PDB entry 1I94 | X-ray diffraction, 3.20 A resolution | chains A and D of the 21 polymer chains in the assembly

# Chain A
Molecule: 16S RRNA
From: Thermus thermophilus
Sequence (1514 nucleotides; row label = number of the first residue in the row):
     2 UGUUGGAGAG UUUGAUCCUG GCUCAGGGUG AACGCUGGCG GCGUGCCUAA GACAUGCAAG
    62 UCGUGCGGGC CGCGGGGUUU UACUCCGUGG UCAGCGGCGG ACGGGUGAGU AACGCGUGGG
   122 UGACCUACCC GGAAGAGGGG GACAACCCGG GGAAACUCGG GCUAAUCCCC CAUGUGGACC
   182 CGCCCCUUGG GGUGUGUCCA AAGGGCUUUG CCCGCUUCCG GAUGGGCCCG CGUCCCAUCA
   242 GCUAGUUGGU GGGGUAAUGG CCCACCAAGG CGACGACGGG UAGCCGGUCU GAGAGGAUGG
   302 CCGGCCACAG GGGCACUGAG ACACGGGCCC CACUCCUACG GGAGGCAGCA GUUAGGAAUC
   362 UUCCGCAAUG GGCGCAAGCC UGACGGAGCG ACGCCGCUUG GAGGAAGAAG CCCUUCGGGG
   422 UGUAAACUCC UGAACCCGGG ACGAAACCCC CGACGAGGGG ACUGACGGUA CCGGGGUAAU
   482 AGCGCCGGCC AACUCCGUGC CAGCAGCCGC GGUAAUACGG AGGGCGCGAG CGUUACCCGG
   542 AUUCACUGGG CGUAAAGGGC GUGUAGGCGG CCUGGGGCGU CCCAUGUGAA AGACCACGGC
   602 UCAACCGUGG GGGAGCGUGG GAUACGCUCA GGCUAGACGG UGGGAGAGGG UGGUGGAAUU
   662 CCCGGAGUAG CGGUGAAAUG CGCAGAUACC GGGAGGAACG CCGAUGGCGA AGGCAGCCAC
   722 CUGGUCCACC CGUGACGCUG AGGCGCGAAA GCGUGGGGAG CAAACCGGAU UAGAUACCCG
   782 GGUAGUCCAC GCCCUAAACG AUGCGCGCUA GGUCUCUGGG UCUCCUGGGG GCCGAAGCUA
   842 ACGCGUUAAG CGCGCCGCCU GGGGAGUACG GCCGCAAGGC UGAAACUCAA AGGAAUUGAC
   902 GGGGGCCCGC ACAAGCGGUG GAGCAUGUGG UUUAAUUCGA AGCAACGCGA AGAACCUUAC
   962 CAGGCCUUGA CAUGCUAGGG AACCCGGGUG AAAGCCUGGG GUGCCCCGCG AGGGGAGCCC
  1022 UAGCACAGGU GCUGCAUGGC CGUCGUCAGC UCGUGCCGUG AGGUGUUGGG UUAAGUCCCG
  1082 CAACGAGCGC AACCCCCGCC GUUAGUUGCC AGCGGUUCGG CCGGGCACUC UAACGGGACU
  1142 GCCCGCGAAA GCGGGAGGAA GGAGGGGACG ACGUCUGGUC AGCAUGGCCC UUACGGCCUG
  1202 GGCGACACAC GUGCUACAAU GCCCACUACA AAGCGAUGCC ACCCGGCAAC GGGGAGCUAA
  1262 UCGCAAAAAG GUGGGCCCAG UUCGGAUUGG GGUCUGCAAC CCGACCCCAU GAAGCCGGAA
  1322 UCGCUAGUAA UCGCGGAUCA GCCAUGCCGC GGUGAAUACG UUCCCGGGCC UUGUACACAC
  1382 CGCCCGUCAC GCCAUGGGAG CGGGCUCUAC CCGAAGUCGC CGGGAGCCUA CGGGCAGGCG
  1442 CCGAGGGUAG GGCCCGUGAC UGGGGCGAAG UCGUAACAAG GUAGCUGUAC CGGAAGGUGC
  1502 GGCUGGAUCA CCUC
Bound ions: Mg2+ site 1 near G21 (its only coordinating residue here); Mg2+ site 2: C67, A166; Mg2+ site 3 near G78 (its only coordinating residue here); Mg2+ site 4 near C93 (its only coordinating residue here); Mg2+ site 5 near G104 (its only coordinating residue here); Mg2+ site 6: G183, C184; Mg2+ site 7 near G190 (its only coordinating residue here); Mg2+ site 8: G294, G541; Mg2+ site 9 near A377 (its only coordinating residue here); Mg2+ site 10: C526, G527; Mg2+ site 11: A555, A557; Mg2+ site 12: C579, G580; 11 more Mg2+ sites not listed
Small-molecule neighbours: octadecatungstenyl diphosphate (WO2): A16, C511, U1177, C1379

# Chain D
Name: 30S ribosomal protein S4
From: Thermus thermophilus
UniProtKB: P80373 (RS4_THETH); residues 2-209 here correspond to UniProt positions 1-208 (UniProt number = residue number - 1)
Chain sequence (208 residues; row label = number of the first residue in the row):
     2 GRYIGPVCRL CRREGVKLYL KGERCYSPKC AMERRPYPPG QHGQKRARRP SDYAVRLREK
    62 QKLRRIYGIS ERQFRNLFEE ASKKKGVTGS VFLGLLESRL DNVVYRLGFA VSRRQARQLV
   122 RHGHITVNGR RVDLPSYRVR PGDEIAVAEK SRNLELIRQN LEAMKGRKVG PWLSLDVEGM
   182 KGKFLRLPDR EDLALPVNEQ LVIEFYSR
Bound ions: Mg2+ site 1 near Arg-3 (its only coordinating residue here); Mg2+ site 2: Arg-114, Arg-115
Small-molecule neighbours:
  - octadecatungstenyl diphosphate (WO2): Arg-47, Ala-48, Arg-49, Arg-50
  - Zn2+ (ZN): Cys-9, Cys-12, Leu-19, Cys-26, Cys-31

# Interface between chain A and chain D
Contacting residue pairs (45; chain A residue first):
  U5(A) with Lys-86(D), base contact; Gly-87(D), base contact
  A8(A) with Glu-205(D), hydrogen bond to the base; Ser-208(D), base contact; Arg-209(D), base contact
  C398(A) with Pro-136(D), phosphate contact; Ser-137(D), phosphate contact
  U399(A) with Gly-2(D), hydrogen bond to the base
  U400(A) with Gly-2(D), base contact
  G402(A) with Gln-116(D), sugar contact
  A403(A) with Leu-21(D), phosphate contact; Lys-22(D), phosphate contact; Glu-24(D), phosphate contact
  G404(A) with Lys-22(D), phosphate contact; Glu-24(D), phosphate contact; Arg-25(D), hydrogen bond to the phosphate
  G405(A) with Arg-25(D), phosphate contact
  A407(A) with Arg-35(D), base contact
  G421(A) with Gly-41(D), hydrogen bond to the sugar; Gln-42(D), sugar contact
  U422(A) with Pro-40(D), phosphate contact; Gly-41(D), hydrogen bond to the phosphate
  U424(A) with Cys-9(D), phosphate contact; Ala-32(D), phosphate contact
  A425(A) with Pro-7(D), phosphate contact; Val-8(D), hydrogen bond to the phosphate; Cys-9(D), hydrogen bond to the phosphate
  C431(A) with Leu-157(D), sugar contact
  U432(A) with His-123(D), sugar contact
  G433(A) with His-123(D), sugar contact
  A434(A) with His-123(D), phosphate contact
  A492(A) with Ser-52(D), phosphate contact
  G524(A) with Gly-41(D), sugar contact; Gln-42(D), hydrogen bond to the sugar
  G525(A) with Gly-41(D), sugar contact
  C526(A) with Arg-14(D), phosphate contact
  G527(A) with Gln-62(D), phosphate contact
  C528(A) with Glu-72(D), phosphate contact
  G529(A) with Tyr-4(D), base contact; Ser-71(D), phosphate contact; Glu-72(D), hydrogen bond to the phosphate; Arg-73(D), hydrogen bond to the phosphate
  A530(A) with Gly-2(D), hydrogen bond to the phosphate
  U602(A) with Val-133(D), base contact; Asp-134(D), hydrogen bond to the base
Other interface residues (no listed pair), chain A (34 interface residues in all): G397, G420, G423, C491, G523, C596, C603
Other interface residues (no listed pair), chain D (46 interface residues in all): Arg-3, Gly-6, Arg-10, Gly-23, Tyr-54, Ala-55, Lys-84, Val-112, Arg-115, Gln-119, Arg-132, Leu-135, Tyr-138, Phe-206

# Summary
34 residues of chain A and 46 residues of chain D are in contact; the contacts include 12 hydrogen bonds.
Polar contacts include A8(A)/Glu-205(D), U399(A)/Gly-2(D) and U602(A)/Asp-134(D). Chain A binds
octadecatungstenyl diphosphate. Ligands of chain D: Zn2+ and octadecatungstenyl diphosphate.
Chain A is 16S RRNA and chain D is 30S ribosomal protein S4, both from Thermus thermophilus; the structure,
Crystal structures of the small ribosomal subunit with tetracycline, edeine and IF3, was determined by X-ray
diffraction, deposited together with 1I95, 1I96 and 1I97.
